Entry 9J52 (electron microscopy, 3.10 A resolution); this record covers chains A and B.

# Chain A (and B)
Protein: Solute carrier family 53 member 1
Organism: Homo sapiens
Notes: chain B of this document is another copy of the same molecule, construct and numbering; everything in this record applies to it too
UniProtKB: Q9UBH6 (S53A1_HUMAN); numbering as in UniProt (aligned over 1-696)
Amino-acid sequence (720 residues; row label = number of the first residue in the row):
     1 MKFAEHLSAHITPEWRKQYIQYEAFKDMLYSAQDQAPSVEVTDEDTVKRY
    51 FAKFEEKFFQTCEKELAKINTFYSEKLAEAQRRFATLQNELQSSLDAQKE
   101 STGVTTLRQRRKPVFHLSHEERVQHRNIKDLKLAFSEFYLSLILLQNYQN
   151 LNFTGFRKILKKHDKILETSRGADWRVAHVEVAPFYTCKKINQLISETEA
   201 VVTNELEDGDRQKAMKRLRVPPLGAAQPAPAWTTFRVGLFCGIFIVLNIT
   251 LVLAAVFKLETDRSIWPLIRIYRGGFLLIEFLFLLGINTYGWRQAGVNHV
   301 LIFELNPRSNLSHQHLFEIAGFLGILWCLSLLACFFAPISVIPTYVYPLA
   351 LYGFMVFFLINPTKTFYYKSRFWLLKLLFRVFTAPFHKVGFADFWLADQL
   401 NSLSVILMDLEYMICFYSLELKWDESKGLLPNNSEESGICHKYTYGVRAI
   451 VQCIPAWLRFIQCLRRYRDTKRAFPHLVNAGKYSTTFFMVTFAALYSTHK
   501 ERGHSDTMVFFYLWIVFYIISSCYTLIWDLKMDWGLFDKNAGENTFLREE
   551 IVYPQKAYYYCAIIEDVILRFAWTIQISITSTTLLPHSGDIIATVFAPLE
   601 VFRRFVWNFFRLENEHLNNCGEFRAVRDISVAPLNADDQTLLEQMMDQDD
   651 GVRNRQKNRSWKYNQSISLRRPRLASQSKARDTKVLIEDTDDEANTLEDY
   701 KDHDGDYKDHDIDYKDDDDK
Unresolved in the structure: 1-228, 432-445, 625-720
Sequence notes: expression tag (697-720)
Swiss-Prot annotation at these positions:
  - region: Lys158 to Lys165 (Important for inositol polyphosphate binding)
  - binding site (phosphate): Asp398, Asn401, Lys482, Tyr483, Arg570, Arg603, Arg604
  - site: Trp573 (Gating residue for phosphate transport)
  - modified residue: Ser668 (Phosphoserine), Thr690 (Phosphothreonine)
  - natural variant: Ser136 (S136N: In IBGC6), Leu140 (L140P: In IBGC6), Leu145 (L145P: In IBGC6), Leu218 (L218S: In IBGC6), Arg459 (R459C: In IBGC6), Asn619 (N619D: In IBGC6), Ile629 (I629S: In IBGC6)
  - mutagenesis: Tyr22 (Y22A: Decreases phosphate efflux), Lys158 (K158A: Decreases phosphate efflux. Decreases phosphate efflux; when associated with A-161 and A-165), Lys161 (K161A: Decreases phosphate efflux; when associated with A-158 and A-165), Lys165 (K165A: Decreases phosphate efflux; when associated with A-158 and A-161), Arg211 (R211E: Increases phosphate efflux; when associated with E-219), Arg219 (R219E: Increases phosphate efflux; when associated with E-211), Phe235 (F235G: Decreases phosphate efflux), Gly238 (G238F: Monomeric; decreases phosphate efflux), Leu239 (L239G: Decreases phosphate efflux), Gly242 (G242F: Monomeric; decreases phosphate efflux), Arg270 (R270A: Decreases phosphate efflux), Arg273 (R273A: Decreases phosphate efflux), 21 further mutagenesis entries in UniProt
Small-molecule neighbours:
  - 1,2-diacyl-sn-glycero-3-phosphocholine (PC1), molecule 1: Ala231, Trp232, Phe235
  - 1,2-diacyl-sn-glycero-3-phosphocholine (PC1), molecule 2: Val237, Cys241, Phe244, Ile279, Glu280, Phe283, Ile287, Tyr290, Arg293, His313, Gln314, Phe317, Ala320, Gly321
  - 1,2-diacyl-sn-glycero-3-phosphocholine (PC1), molecule 3: Ile271, Gly274, Gly275, Leu278, Phe281, Leu282, Leu285, Thr289, Leu305, Asn306, Ser309, Asn310, Leu311, Leu316, Ile319, Tyr352, Met355, Phe358, Leu359, Lys369, Ser370, Arg371, Trp373, Leu374, Leu378, Phe382, Trp395, Leu396, Leu400, Ile406, Asp409, Leu410, Met413
What the authors report for this chain:
  - binding site for phosphate ion: Asn401, Arg570, Arg603
  - contacts within the chain: Glu600-Arg603 (salt bridge)
  - conformationally variable residues (side-chain flip): Glu600
  - mutagenesis - N401A, Q452A, Y483F, W573A, W573L, W573N, W573Y, E600A, R603A: decreased growth

# Interface between chain A and chain B
Pairs across the interface (17; chain A residue first):
  Ala231(A) with Thr234(B)
  Thr234(A) with Ala231(B); Phe235(B)
  Phe235(A) with Thr234(B); Gly238(B)
  Gly238(A) with Phe235(B); Gly238(B); Leu239(B)
  Leu239(A) with Gly238(B); Gly242(B)
  Gly242(A) with Leu239(B); Ile243(B)
  Ile243(A) with Gly242(B); Val246(B), hydrophobic
  Val246(A) with Ile243(B), hydrophobic; Val246(B), hydrophobic
  Leu247(A) with Val246(B), hydrophobic
Other interface residues (no listed pair), chain A (11 interface residues in all): Cys241, Ile245
Other interface residues (no listed pair), chain B (12 interface residues in all): Val237, Cys241, Ile245, Leu247

# Overview
11 residues of chain A and 12 residues of chain B are in contact. Bound to chain A: 3 copies of
1,2-diacyl-sn-glycero-3-phosphocholine. From the paper: a binding site for phosphate ion at Asn401(A),
Arg570(A) and Arg603(A); N401A, Q452A and Y483F of chain A, among others, reduce growth; 9 substitutions were
tested in all.
Chain A and chain B are both Solute carrier family 53 member 1 (Homo sapiens); the structure, CryoEM structure
of human XPR1 in complex with phosphate in state B, was determined by electron microscopy together with 9J51,
9J53 and 9J4X from the same study.
